Entry 8Y7S (X-ray diffraction, 2.68 A resolution); this record covers chains E and F of the 4 polymer chains in the assembly.

== Chain E (and F) ==
Molecule: Thiamine pyrophosphate-binding protein
Source organism: Herbiconiux sp. SALV-R1
Notes: chain F of this document is another copy of the same molecule, construct and numbering; everything in this record applies to it too
Reference sequence: A0A6M5J4S0 (A0A6M5J4S0_9MICO); residues 1-558 here = UniProt positions 1-558
Chain sequence (558 residues; each row starts with the number of its first residue):
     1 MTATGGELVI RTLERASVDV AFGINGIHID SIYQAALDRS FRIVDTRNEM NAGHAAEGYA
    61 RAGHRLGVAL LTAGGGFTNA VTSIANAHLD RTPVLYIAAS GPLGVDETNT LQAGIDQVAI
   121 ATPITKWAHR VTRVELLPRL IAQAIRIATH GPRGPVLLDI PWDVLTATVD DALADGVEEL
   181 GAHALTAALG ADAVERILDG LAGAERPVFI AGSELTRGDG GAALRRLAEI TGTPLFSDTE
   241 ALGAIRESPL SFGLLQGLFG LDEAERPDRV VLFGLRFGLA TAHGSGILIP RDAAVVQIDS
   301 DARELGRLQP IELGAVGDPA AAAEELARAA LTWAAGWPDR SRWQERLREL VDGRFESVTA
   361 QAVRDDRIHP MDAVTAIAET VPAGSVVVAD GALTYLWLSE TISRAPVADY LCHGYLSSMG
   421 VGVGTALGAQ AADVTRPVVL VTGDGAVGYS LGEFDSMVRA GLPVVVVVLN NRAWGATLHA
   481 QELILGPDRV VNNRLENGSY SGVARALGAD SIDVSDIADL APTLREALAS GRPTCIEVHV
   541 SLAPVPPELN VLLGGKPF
Not modelled in the structure: 1, 173-175
Construct notes: engineered mutation I27 (Ala in A0A6M5J4S0), I29 (Val in A0A6M5J4S0), S417 (Gly in A0A6M5J4S0), L549 (Glu in A0A6M5J4S0), L552 (Ile in A0A6M5J4S0), L553 (Met in A0A6M5J4S0)
Metal / ion sites: Mg2+: D444, N471, A473 (together with thiamine diphosphate)
Ligand contacts:
  - thiamine diphosphate, molecule 1: I24, N25, G26, E49, T72, G75, G76, N79, Q112
  - thiamine diphosphate, molecule 2: G391, A392, L393, T394, S417, S418, M419, G443, D444, G445, A446, Y449, L469, N471, A473, W474, G475, A476, T477

== Interface between chain E and chain F ==
Pairs across the interface (61; chain E residue first):
  W127(E) - R303(F)
  R139(E) - R307(F)
  R139(E) - L308(F)
  Q143(E) - R303(F)
  Q143(E) - R307(F)  hydrogen bond
  R146(E) - A302(F)  hydrogen bond (side chain-backbone)
  R146(E) - R303(F)  hydrogen bond (side chain-backbone)
  R146(E) - L305(F)  hydrogen bond (side chain-backbone)
  R146(E) - R307(F)
  I147(E) - R303(F)
  H150(E) - A302(F)
  H150(E) - V316(F)
  E178(E) - R307(F)
  E179(E) - L305(F)
  E179(E) - I311(F)
  H183(E) - E312(F)
  H183(E) - L313(F)
  H183(E) - G314(F)  hydrogen bond (side chain-backbone)
  A184(E) - L305(F)  hydrophobic
  A184(E) - G314(F)
  L185(E) - A193(F)  hydrophobic
  L185(E) - R196(F)
  L185(E) - L313(F)  hydrophobic
  L185(E) - G314(F)  hydrogen bond (backbone-backbone)
  L185(E) - A315(F)
  L185(E) - V316(F)  hydrogen bond (backbone-backbone)
  T186(E) - V316(F)
  A187(E) - A187(F)  hydrophobic
  A187(E) - V316(F)  hydrogen bond (backbone-backbone)
  A188(E) - A187(F)
  A188(E) - A188(F)  hydrogen bond (backbone-backbone)
  A188(E) - G190(F)
  G190(E) - A188(F)
  G190(E) - E325(F)
  A191(E) - E325(F)
  D192(E) - R328(F)  salt bridge
  A193(E) - L185(F)  hydrophobic
  R196(E) - L185(F)
  A302(E) - R146(F)  hydrogen bond (backbone-side chain)
  A302(E) - H150(F)
  R303(E) - W127(F)
  R303(E) - Q143(F)
  R303(E) - R146(F)  hydrogen bond (backbone-side chain)
  R303(E) - I147(F)
  L305(E) - R146(F)  hydrogen bond (backbone-side chain)
  L305(E) - E179(F)
  L305(E) - A184(F)  hydrophobic
  R307(E) - R139(F)
  R307(E) - Q143(F)
  R307(E) - R146(F)
  L313(E) - L185(F)  hydrophobic
  G314(E) - A184(F)
  G314(E) - L185(F)  hydrogen bond (backbone-backbone)
  A315(E) - L185(F)
  V316(E) - H150(F)
  V316(E) - L185(F)  hydrogen bond (backbone-backbone)
  V316(E) - T186(F)
  V316(E) - A187(F)  hydrogen bond (backbone-backbone)
  E325(E) - G190(F)
  E325(E) - A191(F)  hydrogen bond (side chain-backbone)
  R328(E) - D192(F)  salt bridge
Also at the interface, not in a pair above, chain E (34 interface residues in all): K126, L189, G306, L308, I311
Also at the interface, not in a pair above, chain F (36 interface residues in all): K126, E178, H183, L189, E304, G306

== In short ==
The interface between chain E and chain F involves 34 residues on one side and 36 on the other, with 16
hydrogen bonds and 2 salt bridges. Polar pairs include D192(E)-R328(F), Q143(E)-R307(F) and R146(E)-A302(F).
Bound to chain E: thiamine diphosphate.
Both chains are Thiamine pyrophosphate-binding protein (Herbiconiux sp. SALV-R1). Entry 8Y7S (Crystal
structure of a benzaldehyde lyase mutant M6 from Herbiconiux sp. SALV-R1) was determined by X-ray diffraction
together with 8Y8M from the same study.
